Entry 7ENN (electron microscopy, 2.80 A resolution); this record covers chains K and J of the 11 polymer chains in the assembly.

[Chain K]
Protein: Chromodomain-helicase-DNA-binding protein 1-like
Organism: Homo sapiens
Notes: EC 3.6.4.12
UniProt: Q86WJ1 (CHD1L_HUMAN); residue numbers follow UniProt; this construct covers 1-897
Chain sequence (897 residues; numbered 1 to 897; the number before each row is that of its first residue):
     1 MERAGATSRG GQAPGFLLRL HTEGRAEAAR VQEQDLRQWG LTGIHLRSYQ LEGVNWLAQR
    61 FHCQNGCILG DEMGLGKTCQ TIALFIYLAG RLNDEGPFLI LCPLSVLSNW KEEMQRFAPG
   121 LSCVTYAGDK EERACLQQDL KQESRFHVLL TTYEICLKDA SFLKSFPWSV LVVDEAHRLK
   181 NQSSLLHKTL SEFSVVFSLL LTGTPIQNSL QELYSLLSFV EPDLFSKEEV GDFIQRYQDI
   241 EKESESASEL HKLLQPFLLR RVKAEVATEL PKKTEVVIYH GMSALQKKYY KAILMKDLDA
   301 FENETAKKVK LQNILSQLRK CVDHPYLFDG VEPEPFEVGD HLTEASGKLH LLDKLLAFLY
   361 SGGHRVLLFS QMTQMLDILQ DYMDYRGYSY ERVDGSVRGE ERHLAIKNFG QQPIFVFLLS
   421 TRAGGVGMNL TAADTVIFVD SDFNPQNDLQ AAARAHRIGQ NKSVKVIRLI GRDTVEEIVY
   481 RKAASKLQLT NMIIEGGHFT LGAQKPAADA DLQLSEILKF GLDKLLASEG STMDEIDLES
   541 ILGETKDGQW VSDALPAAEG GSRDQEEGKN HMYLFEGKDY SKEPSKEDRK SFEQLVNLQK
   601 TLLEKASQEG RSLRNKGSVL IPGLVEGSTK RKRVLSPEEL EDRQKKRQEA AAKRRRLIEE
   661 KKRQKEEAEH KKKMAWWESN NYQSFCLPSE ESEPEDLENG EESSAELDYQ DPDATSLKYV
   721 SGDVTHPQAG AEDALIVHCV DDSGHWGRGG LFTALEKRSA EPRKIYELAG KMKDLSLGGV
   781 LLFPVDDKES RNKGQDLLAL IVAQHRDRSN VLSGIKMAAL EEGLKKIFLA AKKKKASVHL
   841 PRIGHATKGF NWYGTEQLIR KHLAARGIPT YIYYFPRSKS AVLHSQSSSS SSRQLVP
Not modelled in the structure: 1-27, 297-309, 500-515, 555-566, 600-609, 618-897
Differences from the reference sequence: engineered mutation Gln857 (Arg in Q86WJ1)
Ligand contacts:
  - ADP (adenosine-5'-diphosphate): Ile44, His45, Leu46, Arg47, Gln50, Glu72, Met73, Gly74, Leu75, Gly76, Lys77, Thr78, Cys79, Glu113, Asn429, Arg457, Ile458
  - beryllium trifluoride (BEF): Gly74, Lys77, Thr78, Asp174, Gly427, Arg454, Arg457
Curated features (UniProtKB/Swiss-Prot):
  - region: Thr601 to Leu635 (Regulatory linker segment (RLS))
  - motif: Asp174 to His177 (DEAH box)
  - binding site (ATP): Asp71 to Thr78
  - modified residue: Arg9 (Omega-N-methylarginine), Ser540 (Phosphoserine), Ser607 (Phosphoserine), Ser618 (Phosphoserine), Ser628 (Phosphoserine), Ser636 (Phosphoserine), Ser891 (Phosphoserine)
  - natural variant: Arg842 (R842H: Found in patients with cancer), Trp852 (W852C: Found in patients with cancer), Arg860 (R860W: Found in patients with cancer)
  - mutagenesis: Lys77 (K77R: Abolishes ATPase activity), Glu175 (E175Q: Abrogates chromatin remodeling activity. Prevents PARP2 removal from chromatin), Lys307 to Lys308 (Reduces interaction of the macro domain with the N-terminal ATPase module; when associated with E-398 and E-750), Arg319 to Lys320 (Reduces interaction of the macro domain with the N-terminal ATPase module; when associated with E-407; E-422 and E-750), Glu332 to Glu337 (Reduces interaction of the macro domain with the N-terminal ATPase module; when associated with E-750), Asp381 (D381A: Decreased interaction with nucleosomes), Arg398 (R398E: Reduces interaction of the macro domain with the N-terminal ATPase module; when associated with E-307, E-308 and E-750), Lys407 (K407E: Reduces interaction of the macro domain with the N-terminal ATPase module; when associated with E-319, E-320, E-422 and E-750), Ser420 (S420A: Does not reduce interaction of the macro domain with the N-terminal ATPase module; when associated with E-750), Arg422 (R422E: Reduces interaction of the macro domain with the N-terminal ATPase module; when associated with E-319, E-320, E-407 and E-750), Arg457 (R457H: Abolished ATP-dependent chromatin remodeler activity), Arg611 to Ser612 (Strongly reduced interaction with the acidic patch of histones), 5 further mutagenesis entries in UniProt
From the paper describing this entry:
  - mutagenesis - D381A, R611E, R614E: decreased catalytic activity (remodeling activity)
  - conformationally variable residues (loop rearrangement): Arg402
  - mutagenesis - R611E, R614E: unchanged catalytic activity (ATPase activity)
  - mutagenesis - R611E/R614E: decreased catalytic activity
  - contacts within the chain: Arg260-Ile494
  - catalytic residues: Arg457
  - mutagenesis - R457H: abolished catalytic activity on ATPase
  - disease-associated variants - R260M, R319Q: decreased catalytic activity (remodeling activities)
  - mutagenesis - R260M, R319Q: unchanged catalytic activity (ATPase activities)
  - mutagenesis - R260M: decreased stability
  - disease-associated variants - R457H: abolished catalytic activity on ATPase
  - disease-associated variants - R457H: abolished catalytic activity (remodeling activities)
  - disease-associated variants - R260M, R319Q: unchanged catalytic activity (ATPase activities)
  - disease-associated variants - R260M: decreased stability
  - mutagenesis - W852C: increased catalytic activity on DNA-dependent ATPase
  - mutagenesis - W852C: unchanged catalytic activity on PARP1
  - disease-associated variants - W852C: increased catalytic activity on basal
  - disease-associated variants - W852C: increased catalytic activity on DNA-dependent
  - mutagenesis - W852C: increased catalytic activity on in the absence of PARP1
  - mutagenesis - D381A: increased catalytic activity on PARP1-independent

[Chain J]
Molecule: 167-nt DNA strand
Sequence (167 nucleotides; each row starts with the number of its first residue; numbers below 1 keep their minus sign (DT-9 is residue -9)):
    -9 TCGACAAGCT TCAGGATGTA TATATCTGAC ACGTGCCTGG AGACTAGGGA GTAATCCCCT
    51 TGGCGGTTAA AACGCGGGGG ACAGCGCGTA CGTGCGTTTA AGCGGTGCTA GAGCTGTCTA
   111 CGACCAATTG AGCGGCCTCG GCACCGGGAT TCTCCAGGGC GGCCGCG
Not modelled in the structure: -9 to 0, 147-157

[Chain K / chain J interface]
Contacting residue pairs - 26 pairs, chain K then chain J:
  Leu104(K) - DG56(J)  phosphate contact
  Lys130(K) - DT58(J)  phosphate contact
  Lys130(K) - DA59(J)  salt bridge to the phosphate
  Arg133(K) - DT58(J)  salt bridge to the phosphate
  Glu154(K) - DG56(J)  sugar contact
  Lys158(K) - DT58(J)  phosphate contact
  Lys310(K) - DG52(J)  phosphate contact
  Lys310(K) - DG53(J)  salt bridge to the phosphate
  Gln312(K) - DT51(J)  sugar contact
  Gln312(K) - DG52(J)  phosphate contact
  Asn313(K) - DG52(J)  sugar contact
  Ser316(K) - DG52(J)  sugar contact
  Lys320(K) - DG53(J)  salt bridge to the phosphate
  Gln371(K) - DC54(J)  sugar contact
  Met372(K) - DC54(J)  phosphate contact
  Thr373(K) - DC54(J)  hydrogen bond to the phosphate
  Asp394(K) - DG55(J)  phosphate contact
  Gly395(K) - DG55(J)  phosphate contact
  Gly395(K) - DG56(J)  phosphate contact
  Ser396(K) - DG56(J)  hydrogen bond to the phosphate
  Arg398(K) - DT57(J)  base contact
  Arg402(K) - DG56(J)  salt bridge to the phosphate
  Ser420(K) - DG55(J)  hydrogen bond to the phosphate
  Arg422(K) - DC54(J)  hydrogen bond to the sugar
  Arg422(K) - DG55(J)  sugar contact
  Ala423(K) - DG55(J)  phosphate contact
Also at the interface, not in a pair above, chain K (24 interface residues in all): Asp129, Ile155, Gln374

[Overview]
The interface between chain K and chain J involves 24 residues on one side and 9 on the other; the contacts
include 4 hydrogen bonds and 5 salt bridges. Polar pairs include Arg422(K)-DC54(J), Thr373(K)-DC54(J) and
Ser396(K)-DG56(J). The paper reports the catalytic residue Arg457(K); D381A, R611E and R614E of chain K reduce
catalytic activity (remodeling activity); 8 substitutions were tested in all.
Here chain K is Chromodomain-helicase-DNA-binding protein 1-like (Homo sapiens) and chain J is a 167-nt DNA
strand. Entry 7ENN (The structure of ALC1 bound to the nucleosome) was determined by electron microscopy.
